Entry 3J0L (electron microscopy, 9.80 A resolution (very low resolution: no residue pairs are listed; an interface is given only as per-side residue counts)); this record covers chains g and S of the 32 polymer chains in the assembly.

[Chain g]
Molecule: 40S ribosomal RNA fragment
From: Oryctolagus cuniculus
Sequence (31 nucleotides; row label = number of the first residue in the row):
  1142 GAACCUGCGG CUUAAUUUGA CUCAACACGG G

[Chain S]
Molecule: Ribosomal protein S15
From: Oryctolagus cuniculus
Sequence (125 residues; each row starts with the number of its first residue):
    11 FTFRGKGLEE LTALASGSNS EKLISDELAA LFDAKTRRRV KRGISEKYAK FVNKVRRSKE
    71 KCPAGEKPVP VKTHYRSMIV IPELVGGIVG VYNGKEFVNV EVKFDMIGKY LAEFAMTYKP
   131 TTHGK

[Interface between chain g and chain S]
At this resolution (10 A) residue pairs are not listed: 6 residues of chain g and 12 of chain S lie at the interface.

[Summary]
The interface between chain g and chain S involves 6 residues on one side and 12 on the other.
Chain g is 40S ribosomal RNA fragment and chain S is Ribosomal protein S15, both from Oryctolagus cuniculus;
the structure, Core of mammalian 80S pre-ribosome in complex with tRNAs fitted to a 9.8A cryo-EM map: classic
..., was determined by electron microscopy together with 3J0O and 3J0P from the same study.
